PDB entry 8YRD | electron microscopy, 2.64 A resolution | chains A and E of the 6 polymer chains in the assembly

[Chain A]
Name: Methane monooxygenase
Organism: Methylosinus sporium
Reference sequence: Q27RN7 (Q27RN7_METSR); numbering as in UniProt (aligned over 1-526)
Sequence (526 residues; numbered 1 to 526; the number before each row is that of its first residue):
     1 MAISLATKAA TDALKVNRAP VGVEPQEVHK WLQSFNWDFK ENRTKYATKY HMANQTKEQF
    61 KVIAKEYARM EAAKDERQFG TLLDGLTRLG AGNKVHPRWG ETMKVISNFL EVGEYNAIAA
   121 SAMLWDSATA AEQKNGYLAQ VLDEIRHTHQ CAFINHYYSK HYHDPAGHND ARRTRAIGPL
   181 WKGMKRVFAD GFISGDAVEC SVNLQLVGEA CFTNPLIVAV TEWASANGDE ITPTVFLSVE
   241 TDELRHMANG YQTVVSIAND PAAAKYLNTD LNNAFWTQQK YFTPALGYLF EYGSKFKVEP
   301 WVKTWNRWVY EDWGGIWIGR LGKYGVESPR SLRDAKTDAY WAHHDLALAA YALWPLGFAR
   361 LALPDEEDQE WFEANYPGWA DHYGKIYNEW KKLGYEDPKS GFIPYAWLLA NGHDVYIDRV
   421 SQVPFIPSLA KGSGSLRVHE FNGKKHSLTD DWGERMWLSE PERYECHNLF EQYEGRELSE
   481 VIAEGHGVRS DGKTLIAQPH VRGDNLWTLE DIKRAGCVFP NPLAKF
Disordered / not traced: 1-15, 526
Ion coordination: Fe ion site 1: E114, E144, H147; Fe ion site 2: E144, E209, E243, H246
What the authors report for this chain:
  - Fe ion coordination: E144, H147, E243

[Chain E]
Name: Methane monooxygenase
Organism: Methylosinus sporium
Reference sequence: Q27RN6 (Q27RN6_METSR); residues 1-395 here = UniProt positions 1-395
Sequence (395 residues; each row starts with the number of its first residue):
     1 MSQPQSSQVT KRGLTDPERA AIIAAAVPDH ALDTQRKYHY FIQPRWKRLS EYEQLSCYAQ
    61 PNPDWIAGGL DWGDWTQKFH GGRPSWGNES TELRTTDWYR HRDPARRWHA PYVKDKSEEA
   121 RYTQRFLAAY SSEGSIRTID AYWRDEILNK YYGALLYNEY GLFNAHSSVG RDCLSDTIRQ
   181 SATFAGLDKV DNAQMIQMER LFIAKLVPGF DASTDVPKKI WTTDPIYAGA RGAVEEIWQG
   241 IQDWNEILWA GHAVYDATFG QFARREFFQR LATVYGDTLT PFFTAQSQTY FQTTRGAIED
   301 LFVYCLANDP EFGAHNRTFL NAWTEHYLAR SVTALKDFVG IYAKVEKVAG ATDRAGVSEA
   361 LQRVFGDWKV DYADKIGFNI DVDQKVDAVL AGFKN
Disordered / not traced: 1-9, 395

[Chain A / chain E interface]
Pairs across the interface (4):
  R18(A) with D367(E), salt bridge; D371(E), salt bridge
  R88(A) with R12(E)
  K94(A) with T15(E)
Interface residues without a listed pair, chain A (4 interface residues in all): L89
Interface residues without a listed pair, chain E (5 interface residues in all): L14

[Overview]
The interface between chain A and chain E involves 4 residues on one side and 5 on the other, with 2 salt
bridges. Polar contacts include R18(A)-D367(E) and R18(A)-D371(E). The Fe ion site 1 is built by E114(A),
E144(A) and H147(A). The paper reports Fe ion coordination by E144(A), H147(A) and E243(A).
Chain A is Methane monooxygenase and chain E is Methane monooxygenase, both from Methylosinus sporium; the
structure, Cryo-EM structure of hydroxylase in soluble methane monooxygenase from Methylosinus sporium 5, was
determined by electron microscopy together with 8XIW from the same study.
